Entry 1MRG (X-ray diffraction, 1.80 A resolution); this record covers chain A.

[Chain A]
Molecule: Alpha-momorcharin
Organism: Momordica charantia
UniProtKB: P16094 (RIP1_MOMCH); residues 1-263 here correspond to UniProt positions 24-286 (UniProt number = residue number + 23)
Amino-acid sequence (263 residues; row label = number of the first residue in the row):
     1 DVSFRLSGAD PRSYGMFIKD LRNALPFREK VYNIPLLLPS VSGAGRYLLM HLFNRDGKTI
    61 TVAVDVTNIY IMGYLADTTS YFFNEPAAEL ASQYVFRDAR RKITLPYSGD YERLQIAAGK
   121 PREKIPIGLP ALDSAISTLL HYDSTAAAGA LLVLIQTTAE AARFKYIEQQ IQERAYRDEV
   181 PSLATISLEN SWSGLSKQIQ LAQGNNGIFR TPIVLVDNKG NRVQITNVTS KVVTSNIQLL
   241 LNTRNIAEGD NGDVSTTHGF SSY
Disordered / not traced: 247-263
Sequence notes: conflict Arg55 (Tyr78 in P16094), Ile69 (Val92 in P16094), Asp110 (Asn133 in P16094)
Residues lining bound ligands: adenosine (ADN): Ile69, Tyr70, Ile71, Phe83, Gly109, Asp110, Tyr111, Ile155, Ala159, Glu160, Arg163
Curated features (UniProtKB/Swiss-Prot):
  - active site: Glu160
  - glycosylation: Asn227 (N-linked (GlcNAc...) asparagine)

[Summary]
Chain A binds adenosine. From UniProt: active-site residue Glu160.
Chain A is Alpha-momorcharin (Momordica charantia); the structure, Studies on crystal structures active center
geometry and depurine mechanism of two ribosome-inactivating proteins, was determined by X-ray diffraction,
deposited together with 1MRH, 1MRI, 1MRJ and 1MRK.
